PDB entry 4R18 | X-ray diffraction, 2.40 A resolution | chains H and Z of the 28 polymer chains in the assembly

== Chain H ==
Protein: Proteasome subunit beta type-2
Organism: Saccharomyces cerevisiae S288c
Notes: EC 3.4.25.1
UniProt: P25043 (PSB2_YEAST); residues 1-232 here correspond to UniProt positions 30-261 (UniProt number = residue number + 29)
Amino-acid sequence (232 residues; row label = number of the first residue in the row):
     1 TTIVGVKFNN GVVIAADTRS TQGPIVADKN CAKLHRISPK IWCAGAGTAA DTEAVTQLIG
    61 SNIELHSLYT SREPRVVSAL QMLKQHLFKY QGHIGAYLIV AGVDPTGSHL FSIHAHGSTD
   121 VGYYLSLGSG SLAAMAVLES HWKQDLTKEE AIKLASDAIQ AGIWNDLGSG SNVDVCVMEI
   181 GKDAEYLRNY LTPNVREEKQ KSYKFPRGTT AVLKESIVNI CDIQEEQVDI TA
Not modelled in the structure: 227-232
Swiss-Prot annotation at these positions:
  - active site: T1 (Nucleophile)

== Chain Z ==
Protein: Proteasome subunit beta type-6
Organism: Saccharomyces cerevisiae S288c
Notes: EC 3.4.25.1
UniProt: P23724 (PSB6_YEAST); residues 1-222 here correspond to UniProt positions 20-241 (UniProt number = residue number + 19)
Amino-acid sequence (222 residues; row label = number of the first residue in the row):
     1 QFNPYGDNGG TILGIAGEDF AVLAGDTRNI TDYSINSRYE PKVFDCGDNI VMSANGFAAD
    61 GDALVKRFKN SVKWYHFDHN DKKLSINSAA RNIQHLLYGK RFFPYYVHTI IAGLDEDGKG
   121 AVYSFDPVGS YEREQCRAGG AAASLIMPFL DNQVNFKNQY EPGTNGKVKK PLKYLSVEEV
   181 IKLVRDSFTS ATERHIQVGD GLEILIVTKD GVRKEFYELK RD
Bound ions: Mg2+: T192, H195, V198

== Interface between chain H and chain Z ==
Residue-residue contacts (60):
  R19(H) - I196(Z)
  R19(H) - D222(Z)  salt bridge
  P24(H) - R194(Z)
  P24(H) - H195(Z)
  P24(H) - I196(Z)  hydrogen bond (backbone-backbone)
  I25(H) - R194(Z)
  I25(H) - H195(Z)
  V26(H) - E193(Z)
  V26(H) - R194(Z)  hydrogen bond (backbone-side chain)
  V26(H) - I196(Z)  hydrophobic
  A27(H) - R194(Z)  hydrogen bond (backbone-side chain)
  K29(H) - E193(Z)  salt bridge
  K29(H) - R194(Z)
  I163(H) - D222(Z)
  W164(H) - I35(Z)
  W164(H) - R38(Z)  hydrogen bond (backbone-side chain)
  W164(H) - R221(Z)
  W164(H) - D222(Z)
  N165(H) - Y33(Z)
  N165(H) - R38(Z)
  D166(H) - Y33(Z)
  L167(H) - R28(Z)
  L167(H) - I30(Z)  hydrophobic
  L167(H) - D32(Z)
  L167(H) - Y33(Z)  hydrogen bond (backbone-backbone)
  L167(H) - I35(Z)  hydrophobic
  L167(H) - I196(Z)
  G168(H) - Y33(Z)
  S169(H) - D222(Z)
  G170(H) - D222(Z)
  S171(H) - D222(Z)  hydrogen bond (backbone-side chain)
  N194(H) - K220(Z)  hydrogen bond (backbone-side chain)
  N194(H) - D222(Z)
  V195(H) - K220(Z)
  R196(H) - T189(Z)
  R196(H) - S190(Z)  hydrogen bond
  R196(H) - E193(Z)
  E197(H) - R185(Z)  salt bridge
  K199(H) - D186(Z)
  Q200(H) - K182(Z)
  Q200(H) - R185(Z)  hydrogen bond
  Q200(H) - D186(Z)  hydrogen bond (backbone-side chain)
  K201(H) - D186(Z)
  Y203(H) - F149(Z)
  Y203(H) - Q153(Z)
  Y203(H) - L183(Z)
  Y203(H) - D186(Z)  hydrogen bond
  F205(H) - N152(Z)
  F205(H) - Q153(Z)
  F205(H) - Q159(Z)
  P206(H) - P162(Z)  hydrophobic
  R207(H) - P162(Z)
  G208(H) - P162(Z)
  T209(H) - N158(Z)
  T209(H) - Q159(Z)
  T209(H) - Y160(Z)  hydrogen bond (backbone-backbone)
  T210(H) - N165(Z)
  A211(H) - N165(Z)
  A211(H) - G166(Z)
  V212(H) - N165(Z)
Also at the interface, not in a pair above, chain H (34 interface residues in all): T21, G23, D28
Also at the interface, not in a pair above, chain Z (34 interface residues in all): S34, L145, E161, E179, Q197, E218

== Summary ==
Chain H and chain Z each contribute 34 residues to their interface, with 12 hydrogen bonds and 3 salt bridges.
Among the polar pairs are R19(H)-D222(Z), K29(H)-E193(Z) and E197(H)-R185(Z). UniProt lists active-site
residue T1(H) on chain H.
Chain H is Proteasome subunit beta type-2 and chain Z is Proteasome subunit beta type-6, both from
Saccharomyces cerevisiae S288c; the structure, Ligand-induced Lys33-Thr1 crosslinking at subunit beta5 of the
yeast 20S proteasome, was determined by X-ray diffraction together with 4R17 from the same study.
